8OXV - chains A and B of the 3 polymer chains in the assembly; structure by X-ray diffraction, 1.80 A resolution.

== Chain A ==
Molecule: Protein-glutamine gamma-glutamyltransferase E 27 kDa non-catalytic chain
Organism: Homo sapiens
UniProt: Q08188 (TGM3_HUMAN); numbering as in UniProt (aligned over 1-693)
Sequence (693 residues; each row starts with the number of its first residue):
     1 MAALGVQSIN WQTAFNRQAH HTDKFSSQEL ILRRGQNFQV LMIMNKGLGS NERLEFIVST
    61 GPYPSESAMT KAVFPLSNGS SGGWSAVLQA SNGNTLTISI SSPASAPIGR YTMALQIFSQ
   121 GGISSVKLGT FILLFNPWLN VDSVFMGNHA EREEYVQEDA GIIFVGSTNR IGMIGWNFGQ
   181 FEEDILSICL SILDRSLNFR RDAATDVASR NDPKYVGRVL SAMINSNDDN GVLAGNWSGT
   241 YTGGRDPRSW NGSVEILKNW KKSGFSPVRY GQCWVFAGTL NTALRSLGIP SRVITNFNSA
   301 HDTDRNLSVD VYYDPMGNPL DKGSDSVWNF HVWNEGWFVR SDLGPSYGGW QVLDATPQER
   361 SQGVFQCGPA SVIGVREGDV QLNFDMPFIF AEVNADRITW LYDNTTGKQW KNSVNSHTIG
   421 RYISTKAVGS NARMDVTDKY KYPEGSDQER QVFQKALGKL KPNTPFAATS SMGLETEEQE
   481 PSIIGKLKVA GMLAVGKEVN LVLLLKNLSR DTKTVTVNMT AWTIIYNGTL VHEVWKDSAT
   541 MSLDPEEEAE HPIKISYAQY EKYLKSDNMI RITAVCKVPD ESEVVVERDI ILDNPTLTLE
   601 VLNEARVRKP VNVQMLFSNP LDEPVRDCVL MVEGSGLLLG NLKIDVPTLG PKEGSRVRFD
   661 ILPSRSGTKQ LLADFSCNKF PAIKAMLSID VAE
Unresolved in the structure: 462-473
Curated features (UniProtKB/Swiss-Prot):
  - active site: C273, H331, D354
  - binding site (Ca(2+)): A222, N225, N227, D228, N230, D302, D304, N306, S308, D325, N394, S416, E444, E449
  - site: A467, A468 (Cleavage)
  - modified residue: A2 (N-acetylalanine), Y111 (Phosphotyrosine), T112 (Phosphothreonine)
Bound ions: Ca2+ site 1: A222, N225, N227, D229; Ca2+ site 2: D302, D304, N306, S308, D325; Ca2+ site 3: N394, S416, E444, E449
Reported in the primary citation:
  - contacts within the chain: C273-Y526 (hydrogen bond)
  - catalytic residues: H301, E359 (proposed by the authors, not directly observed)
  - specificity-determining residues: V165, G172 (proposed by the authors, not directly observed)

== Chain B ==
Molecule: Antibody Fab fragment Heavy chain
Organism: Homo sapiens
Notes: antibody fragment or engineered binder
Sequence (225 residues; each row starts with the number of its first residue):
     1 EVQLVESGGG LVQPGRSLRL SCTASGFTFD DYAMHWVRQA PGKGLEWVSR ISWNSRSIAY
    61 ADSVKGRFTI SRDSAKNSLY LQMNSLRTED TALYYCAKDH YLGSDSYGMD VWGQGTTVTV
   121 SSASTKGPSV FPLAPSSKST SGGTAALGCL VKDYFPEPVT VSWNSGALTS GVHTFPAVLQ
   181 SSGLYSLSSV VTVPSSSLGT QTYICNVNHK PSNTKVDKRV EPKSC
Cystine bridges: C22-C96, C149-C205

== Interface between chain A and chain B ==
Pairs across the interface - 21 pairs, chain A then chain B:
  T242(A) with D30(B); D31(B); W53(B)
  G243(A) with D30(B); D31(B), hydrogen bond (backbone-side chain); W53(B); G103(B)
  G244(A) with L102(B); G103(B)
  R245(A) with L102(B), hydrogen bond (side chain-backbone)
  N259(A) with S104(B)
  K262(A) with S106(B), hydrogen bond (backbone-side chain)
  S263(A) with D105(B); S106(B), hydrogen bond (backbone-side chain)
  S266(A) with D105(B), hydrogen bond
  V268(A) with G103(B)
  R269(A) with W53(B); G103(B), hydrogen bond (backbone-backbone); S104(B); D105(B), salt bridge
  Y270(A) with W53(B)
Also at the interface, not in a pair above, chain A (14 interface residues in all): Y241, P267, D627
Also at the interface, not in a pair above, chain B (9 interface residues in all): G26

== Summary ==
The interface between chain A and chain B involves 14 residues on one side and 9 on the other; the contacts
include 6 hydrogen bonds and 1 salt bridge. Among the polar pairs are R269(A)-D105(B), G243(A)-D31(B) and
R245(A)-L102(B). The paper reports catalytic residues H301(A) and E359(A); specificity determinants V165(A)
and G172(A).
Here chain A is Protein-glutamine gamma-glutamyltransferase E 27 kDa non-catalytic chain and chain B is
Antibody Fab fragment Heavy chain, both from Homo sapiens. Entry 8OXV (Transglutaminase 3 zymogen in complex
with DH patient-derived Fab DH63-B02) was determined by X-ray diffraction together with 8OXW, 8OXX and 8OXY
from the same study.
